8WLZ - chains A and C of the 5 polymer chains in the assembly; structure by electron microscopy, 4.45 A resolution (low resolution: residue-level contacts below are approximate; hydrogen-bond / salt-bridge calls are withheld).

# Chain A (and C)
Name: Spike glycoprotein, Fibritin
Organism: Bat SARS-like coronavirus WIV1
Notes: chain C of this document is another copy of the same molecule, construct and numbering; everything in this record applies to it too
UniProt: chimeric construct of U5WI05, A0A346FJN8: residues 1-1191 from U5WI05 (U5WI05_SARS) positions 1-1191 (same numbers); residues 1194-1219 from A0A346FJN8 positions 458-483 (UniProt number = residue number - 736)
Chain sequence (1271 residues; numbered 1 to 1271; the number before each row is that of its first residue):
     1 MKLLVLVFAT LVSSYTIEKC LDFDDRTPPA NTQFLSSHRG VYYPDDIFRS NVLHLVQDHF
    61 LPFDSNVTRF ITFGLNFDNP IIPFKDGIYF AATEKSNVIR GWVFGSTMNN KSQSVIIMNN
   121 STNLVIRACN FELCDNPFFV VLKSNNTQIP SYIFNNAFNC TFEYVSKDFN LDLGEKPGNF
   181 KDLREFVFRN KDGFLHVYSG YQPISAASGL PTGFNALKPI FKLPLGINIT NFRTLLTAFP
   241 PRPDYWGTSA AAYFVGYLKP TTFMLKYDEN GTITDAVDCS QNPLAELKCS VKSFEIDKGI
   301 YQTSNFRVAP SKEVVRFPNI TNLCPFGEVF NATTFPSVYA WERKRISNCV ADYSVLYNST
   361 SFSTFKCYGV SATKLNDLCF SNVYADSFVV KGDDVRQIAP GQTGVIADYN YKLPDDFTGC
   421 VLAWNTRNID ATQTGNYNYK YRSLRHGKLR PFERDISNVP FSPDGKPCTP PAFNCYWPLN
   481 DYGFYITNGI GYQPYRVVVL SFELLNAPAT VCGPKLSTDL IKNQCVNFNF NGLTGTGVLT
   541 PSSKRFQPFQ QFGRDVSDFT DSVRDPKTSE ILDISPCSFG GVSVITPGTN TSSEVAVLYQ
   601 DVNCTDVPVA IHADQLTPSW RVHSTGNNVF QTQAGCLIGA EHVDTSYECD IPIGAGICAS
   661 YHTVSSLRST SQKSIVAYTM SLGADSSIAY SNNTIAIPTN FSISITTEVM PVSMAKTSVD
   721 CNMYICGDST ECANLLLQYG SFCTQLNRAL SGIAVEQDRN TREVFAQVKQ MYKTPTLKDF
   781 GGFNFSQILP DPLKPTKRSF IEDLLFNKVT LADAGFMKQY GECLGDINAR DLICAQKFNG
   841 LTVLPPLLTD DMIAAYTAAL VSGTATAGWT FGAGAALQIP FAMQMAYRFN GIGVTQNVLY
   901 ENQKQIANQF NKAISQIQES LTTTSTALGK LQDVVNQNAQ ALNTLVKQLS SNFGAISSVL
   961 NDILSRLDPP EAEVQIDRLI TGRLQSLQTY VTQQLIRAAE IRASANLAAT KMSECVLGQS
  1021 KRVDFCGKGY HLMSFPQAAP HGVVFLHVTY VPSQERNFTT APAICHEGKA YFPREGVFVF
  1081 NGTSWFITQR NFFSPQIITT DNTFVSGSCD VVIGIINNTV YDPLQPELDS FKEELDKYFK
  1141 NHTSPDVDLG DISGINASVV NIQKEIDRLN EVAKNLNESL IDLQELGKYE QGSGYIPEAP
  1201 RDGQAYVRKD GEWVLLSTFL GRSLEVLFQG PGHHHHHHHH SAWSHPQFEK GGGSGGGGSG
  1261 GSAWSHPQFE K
Unresolved in the structure: 1-18, 610-625, 812-836, 1128-1271
Sequence notes: conflict Pro969 (Lys in U5WI05), Pro970 (Val in U5WI05); linker (1192-1193); expression tag (1220-1271)
Disulfides: Cys20-Cys134, Cys129-Cys160, Cys279-Cys289, Cys324-Cys349, Cys367-Cys420, Cys379-Cys512, Cys468-Cys475, Cys525-Cys577, Cys604-Cys636, Cys649-Cys658, Cys721-Cys743, Cys726-Cys732, Cys1015-Cys1026, Cys1065-Cys1109
Glycans and other covalent adducts: N-acetylglucosamine (NAG) linked to Asn270, Asn319, Asn603, Asn692, Asn700, Asn784, Asn1057, Asn1081, Asn1117

# Interface between chain A and chain C
Residue-residue contacts - 96 pairs, chain A then chain C:
  Tyr43(A) - Gln547(C)
  Tyr43(A) - Phe549(C)
  Asp45(A) - Phe549(C)
  Asp46(A) - Phe549(C)
  Asp46(A) - Gln550(C)
  Asp46(A) - Gln551(C)
  Asp46(A) - Phe552(C)
  Ile47(A) - Gln550(C)
  Ile47(A) - Phe552(C)
  Ile47(A) - Arg554(C)
  Phe48(A) - Arg545(C)
  Phe48(A) - Phe546(C)
  Phe48(A) - Gln550(C)
  Phe48(A) - Phe552(C)
  Phe48(A) - Arg554(C)
  Arg49(A) - Arg554(C)
  Lys218(A) - Phe549(C)
  Pro219(A) - Phe549(C)
  Asn270(A) - Arg545(C)
  Asn270(A) - Gln547(C)
  Thr272(A) - Gln547(C)
  Asp720(A) - Asn305(C)
  Met723(A) - Arg307(C)
  Asp728(A) - Arg307(C)
  Gln738(A) - Ser951(C)
  Gln738(A) - Asn952(C)
  Gln738(A) - Phe953(C)
  Gln738(A) - Gly954(C)
  Phe742(A) - Gln948(C)
  Phe742(A) - Phe953(C)
  Phe742(A) - Gln985(C)
  Arg748(A) - Gln940(C)
  Gln767(A) - Asp1024(C)
  Gln770(A) - Ala684(C)
  Met771(A) - Leu682(C)
  Met771(A) - Ala684(C)
  Met771(A) - Asp685(C)
  Met771(A) - Ser686(C)
  Tyr772(A) - Ser686(C)
  Tyr772(A) - Ile688(C)
  Lys837(A) - Ser575(C)
  Lys837(A) - Pro576(C)
  Lys837(A) - Phe579(C)
  Phe838(A) - Ser557(C)
  Phe838(A) - Phe579(C)
  Asn839(A) - Phe559(C)
  Gly840(A) - Phe579(C)
  Leu841(A) - Phe579(C)
  Thr842(A) - Asp601(C)
  Pro845(A) - Ala634(C)
  Pro846(A) - Ala655(C)
  Leu847(A) - Pro652(C)
  Leu847(A) - Ala655(C)
  Leu847(A) - Gly656(C)
  Leu847(A) - Met680(C)
  Met852(A) - Gly656(C)
  Met852(A) - Leu682(C)
  Ala855(A) - Leu682(C)
  Tyr856(A) - Leu682(C)
  Thr866(A) - Ile688(C)
  Ala873(A) - Gly1029(C)
  Leu877(A) - Ala696(C)
  Leu877(A) - Ile697(C)
  Leu877(A) - Pro698(C)
  Gln878(A) - Ser691(C)
  Gln878(A) - Thr694(C)
  Gln878(A) - Ile695(C)
  Gln878(A) - Ala696(C)
  Ile879(A) - Tyr690(C)
  Ile879(A) - Thr694(C)
  Pro880(A) - Tyr690(C)
  Pro880(A) - Asn692(C)
  Pro880(A) - Thr694(C)
  Pro880(A) - Ile695(C)
  Pro880(A) - Thr1060(C)
  Phe881(A) - Tyr690(C)
  Met883(A) - Thr1060(C)
  Met883(A) - Ala1061(C)
  Met883(A) - Pro1062(C)
  Tyr887(A) - Arg1090(C)
  Gln896(A) - Pro1073(C)
  Asn897(A) - Phe1072(C)
  Asn897(A) - Ser1106(C)
  Tyr900(A) - Pro1062(C)
  Tyr900(A) - Phe1072(C)
  Tyr900(A) - Val1112(C)
  Glu901(A) - Ser1106(C)
  Glu901(A) - Val1111(C)
  Glu901(A) - Val1112(C)
  Gln903(A) - Ile1113(C)
  Leu995(A) - Ile996(C)
  Arg1002(A) - Glu1000(C)
  Ser1013(A) - Val1023(C)
  Ser1013(A) - Asp1024(C)
  Glu1014(A) - Arg1022(C)
  Glu1014(A) - Val1023(C)
Also at the interface, not in a pair above, chain A (70 interface residues in all): Gly271, Tyr739, Asn747, Lys773, Phe780, Leu844, Leu848, Ala865, Ala867, Trp869, Gly874, Ala875, Thr895, Val946, Lys947, Gln988, Ile996, Thr1010, Leu1124, Glu1127
Also at the interface, not in a pair above, chain C (78 interface residues in all): Gln302, Gly553, Val556, Asp558, Gln600, Gln633, Gly654, Gly683, Ala689, Asn693, Thr944, Ser986, Phe1025, Tyr1030, Val1051, Pro1052, Glu1055, Gly1076, Phe1104, Gly1107, Leu1124

# Summary
70 residues of chain A and 78 residues of chain C are in contact. Covalently linked N-acetylglucosamine: at
Asn270(A), Asn319(A), Asn603(A), Asn692(A), Asn700(A) and Asn784(A) and 3 more.
Chain A and chain C are both Spike glycoprotein, Fibritin (Bat SARS-like coronavirus WIV1); the structure,
Cryo-EM structure of the WIV1 S-hACE2 complex, was determined by electron microscopy, deposited together with
8WLU, 8WLY and 8WQ0.
